PDB entry 5S58 | X-ray diffraction, 2.30 A resolution | chains A and F of the 6 polymer chains in the assembly

# Chain A
Name: Tubulin alpha-1B chain
Source organism: Bos taurus
UniProt: P81947 (TBA1B_BOVIN); residue numbers follow UniProt; this construct covers 1-451
Sequence (451 residues; numbered 1 to 451; the number before each row is that of its first residue):
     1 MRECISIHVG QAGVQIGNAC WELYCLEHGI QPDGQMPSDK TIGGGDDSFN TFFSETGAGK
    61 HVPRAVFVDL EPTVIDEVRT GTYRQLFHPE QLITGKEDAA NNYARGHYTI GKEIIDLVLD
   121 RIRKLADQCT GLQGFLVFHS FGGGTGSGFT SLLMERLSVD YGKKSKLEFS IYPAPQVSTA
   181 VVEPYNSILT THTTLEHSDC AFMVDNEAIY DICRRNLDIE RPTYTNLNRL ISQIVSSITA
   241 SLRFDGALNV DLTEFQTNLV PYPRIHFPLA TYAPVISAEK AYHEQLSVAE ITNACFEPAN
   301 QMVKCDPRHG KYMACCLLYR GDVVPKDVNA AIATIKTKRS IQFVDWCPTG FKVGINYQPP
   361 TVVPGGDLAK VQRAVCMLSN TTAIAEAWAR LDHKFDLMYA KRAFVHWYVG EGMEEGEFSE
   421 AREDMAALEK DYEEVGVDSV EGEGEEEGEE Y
Not modelled in the structure: 439-451
Ion coordination: Ca2+: D39, T41, G44, E55
Residues lining bound ligands: GTP (guanosine-5'-triphosphate): G10, Q11, A12, Q15, I16, D69, D98, A99, A100, N101, S140, G142, G143, G144, T145, G146, I171, P173, V177, S178, E183, N206, Y224, L227, N228, I231

# Chain F
Name: Tubulin-Tyrosine Ligase
Source organism: Gallus gallus
UniProt: E1BQ43 (E1BQ43_CHICK); residues 1-378 here = UniProt positions 1-378
Sequence (384 residues; row label = number of the first residue in the row):
     1 MYTFVVRDEN SSVYAEVSRL LLATGQWKRL RKDNPRFNLM LGERNRLPFG RLGHEPGLVQ
    61 LVNYYRGADK LCRKASLVKL IKTSPELSES CTWFPESYVI YPTNLKTPVA PAQNGIRHLI
   121 NNTRTDEREV FLAAYNRRRE GREGNVWIAK SSAGAKGEGI LISSEASELL DFIDEQGQVH
   181 VIQKYLEKPL LLEPGHRKFD IRSWVLVDHL YNIYLYREGV LRTSSEPYNS ANFQDKTCHL
   241 TNHCIQKEYS KNYGRYEEGN EMFFEEFNQY LMDALNTTLE NSILLQIKHI IRSCLMCIEP
   301 AISTKHLHYQ SFQLFGFDFM VDEELKVWLI EVNGAPACAQ KLYAELCQGI VDVAISSVFP
   361 LADTGQKTSQ PTSIFIKLHH HHHH
Not modelled in the structure: 106-124, 152-158, 363-371, 381-384
Differences from the reference sequence: expression tag (379-384)
Ion coordination: Mg2+: E331, N333 (together with AMP-PCP)
Residues lining bound ligands: AMP-PCP (ACP; phosphomethylphosphonic acid adenylate ester): K74, P95, I148, K150, Q183, K184, Y185, L186, K198, D200, R202, R222, H239, L240, T241, N242, D318, M320, I330, E331, N333

# Interface between chain A and chain F
Contacting residue pairs (23):
  Q176(A) with P56(F)
  E207(A) with H54(F), salt bridge
  E297(A) with H306(F)
  P298(A) with H306(F); L307(F), hydrophobic
  K304(A) with H54(F); H308(F)
  C305(A) with H308(F)
  D306(A) with R66(F)
  R308(A) with P300(F), hydrogen bond (side chain-backbone); A301(F); I302(F); S303(F), hydrogen bond (side chain-backbone)
  H309(A) with R66(F), hydrogen bond (side chain-backbone); G67(F); A301(F)
  K338(A) with P300(F)
  S340(A) with A301(F)
  E386(A) with R66(F), salt bridge
  R390(A) with G50(F); H54(F), hydrogen bond
  H393(A) with R51(F)
  E433(A) with R46(F), salt bridge
Other interface residues (no listed pair), chain A (16 interface residues in all): A389
Other interface residues (no listed pair), chain F (15 interface residues in all): G53

# Overview
16 residues of chain A and 15 residues of chain F are in contact, with 4 hydrogen bonds and 3 salt bridges.
Among the polar pairs are E207(A)-H54(F), E386(A)-R66(F) and E433(A)-R46(F). Bound to chain A: GTP. Ligands of
chain F: AMP-PCP.
Here chain A is Tubulin alpha-1B chain (Bos taurus) and chain F is Tubulin-Tyrosine Ligase (Gallus gallus).
Entry 5S58 (Tubulin-Z2856434826-complex) was determined by X-ray diffraction (same publication as 5S4L, 5S4M,
5S4N, 5S4O, 5S4P, 5S4Q and 52 further entries).
